Entry 8BPG (electron microscopy, 3.10 A resolution); this record covers chains B and E of the 6 polymer chains in the assembly.

== Chain B ==
Protein: Fas apoptotic inhibitory molecule 3
Source organism: Homo sapiens
UniProtKB: O60667 (FAIM3_HUMAN); numbering as in UniProt (aligned over 18-251)
Amino-acid sequence (234 residues; each row starts with the number of its first residue):
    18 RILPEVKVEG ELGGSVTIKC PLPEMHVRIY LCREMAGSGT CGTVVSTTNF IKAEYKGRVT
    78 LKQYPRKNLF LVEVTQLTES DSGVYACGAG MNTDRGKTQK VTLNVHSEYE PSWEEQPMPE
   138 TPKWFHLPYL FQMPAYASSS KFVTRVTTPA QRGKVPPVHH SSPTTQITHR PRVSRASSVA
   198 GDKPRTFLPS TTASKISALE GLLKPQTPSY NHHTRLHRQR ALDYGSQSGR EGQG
Unresolved in the structure: 18-19, 125-251
Swiss-Prot annotation at these positions:
  - region: P40 to R45 (CDR1), G59 to A70 (CDR2), A106 to T115 (CDR3)
  - modified residue: T92 (Phosphothreonine)
  - mutagenesis: R45 (R45A: Completely abolishes interaction with IgM resulting in impaired IgM internalization), F67 (F67A: Completely abolishes interaction with IgM; when associated with A-69), K69 (K69A: Completely abolishes interaction with IgM; when associated with A-67), N109 (N109A: Displays reduced interaction with IgM; when associated with A-112), R112 (R112A: Displays reduced interaction with IgM; when associated with A-109), T164 (T164A: Impairs O-glycosylation and trafficking to the plasma membrane; when associated with A-165), T165 (T165A: Impairs O-glycosylation and trafficking to the plasma membrane; when associated with A-164), S178 (S178A: Impairs O-glycosylation and trafficking to the plasma membrane; when associated with A-179, A-181, A-182 and A-185), S179 (S179A: Impairs O-glycosylation and trafficking to the plasma membrane; when associated with A-178, A-181, A-182 and A-185), T181 (T181A: Impairs O-glycosylation and trafficking to the plasma membrane; when associated with A-178, A-179, A-182 and A-185), T182 (T182A: Impairs O-glycosylation and trafficking to the plasma membrane; when associated with A-178, A-179, A-181 and A-185), T185 (T185A: Impairs O-glycosylation and trafficking to the plasma membrane; when associated with A-178, A-179, A-181 and A-182), 1 further mutagenesis entry in UniProt
Disulfide bonds: C37-C104, C49-C58

== Chain E ==
Protein: Immunoglobulin heavy constant mu
Source organism: Homo sapiens
Amino-acid sequence (348 residues; numbered 229 to 576; the number before each row is that of its first residue):
   229 IAELPPKVSV FVPPRDGFFG NPRKSKLICQ ATGFSPRQIQ VSWLREGKQV GSGVTTDQVQ
   289 AEAKESGPTT YKVTSTLTIK ESDWLGQSMF TCRVDHRGLT FQQNASSMCV PDQDTAIRVF
   349 AIPPSFASIF LTKSTKLTCL VTDLTTYDSV TISWTRQNGE AVKTHTNISE SHPNATFSAV
   409 GEASICEDDW NSGERFTCTV THTDLPSPLK QTISRPKGVA LHRPDVYLLP PAREQLNLRE
   469 SATITCLVTG FSPADVFVQW MQRGQPLSPE KYVTSAPMPE PQAPGRYFAH SILTVSEEEW
   529 NTGETYTCVV AHEALPNRVT ERTVDKSTGK PTLYNVSLVM SDTAGTCY
Unresolved in the structure: 229-344, 569-576
Disulfide bonds: C367-C426, C474-C536
Covalent attachments: N-acetylglucosamine (NAG) linked to N563
Reported in the primary citation:
  - post-translational modification sites: N563
  - specificity-determining residues: R467, R514 (proposed by the authors, not directly observed)
  - binding site for N-acetylglucosamine: N563
  - specificity-determining residues: R467, R514 (by similarity / conservation)

== Interface between chain B and chain E ==
Residue-residue contacts (18; chain B residue first):
  R45(B) - L466(E)  hydrogen bond (side chain-backbone)
  R45(B) - E468(E)  salt bridge
  T57(B) - R467(E)
  T57(B) - E525(E)
  C58(B) - R467(E)
  T60(B) - L466(E)  hydrogen bond (side chain-backbone)
  T60(B) - R467(E)  hydrogen bond (backbone-backbone)
  T60(B) - E468(E)
  S63(B) - E468(E)  hydrogen bond
  T65(B) - E468(E)  hydrogen bond
  F67(B) - E468(E)
  K69(B) - E526(E)  salt bridge
  M108(B) - N465(E)
  M108(B) - L466(E)
  N109(B) - N465(E)
  T110(B) - N465(E)  hydrogen bond (backbone-backbone)
  T110(B) - L466(E)  hydrogen bond (side chain-backbone)
  D111(B) - R467(E)  salt bridge
Other interface residues (no listed pair), chain B (13 interface residues in all): G59
From the paper, about this interface:
  - pairs named by the authors: K69(B)-E526(E)
  - interface residues, chain B: T60(B), S63(B), T65(B), T110(B), D111(B)
  - interface residues, chain E: N465(E)

== Summary ==
Chain B and chain E form an interface of 13 and 6 residues respectively; the contacts include 7 hydrogen bonds
and 3 salt bridges. Among the polar pairs are R45(B)-E468(E), K69(B)-E526(E) and D111(B)-R467(E). The authors
report a contact between K69(B) and E526(E). From the paper: a binding site for N-acetylglucosamine at
N563(E); interface residues T60(B), S63(B) and N465(E) among others.
Here chain B is Fas apoptotic inhibitory molecule 3 and chain E is Immunoglobulin heavy constant mu, both from
Homo sapiens. Entry 8BPG (FcMR binding at subunit Fcu3 of IgM pentamer) was determined by electron microscopy
together with 8BPE and 8BPF from the same study.
